7OHB - chains H and J of the 11 polymer chains in the assembly; structure by electron microscopy, 3.40 A resolution.

Chain H:
Protein: Histone H2B 1.1
From: Xenopus laevis
UniProt: P02281 (H2B11_XENLA); residues 1-122 here correspond to UniProt positions 5-126 (UniProt number = residue number + 4)
Sequence (122 residues; each row starts with the number of its first residue):
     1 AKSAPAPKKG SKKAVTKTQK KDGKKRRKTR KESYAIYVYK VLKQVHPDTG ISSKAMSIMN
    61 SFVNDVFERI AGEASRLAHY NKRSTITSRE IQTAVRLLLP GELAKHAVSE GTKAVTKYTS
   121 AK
Not modelled in the structure: 1-26, 122
Differences from the reference sequence: conflict Thr29 (Ser33 in P02281)

Chain J:
Molecule: 145-nt DNA strand
From: synthetic construct
Sequence (145 nucleotides; each row starts with the number of its first residue; numbers below 1 keep their minus sign (DA-72 is residue -72)):
   -72 ATCGATGTAT ATATCTGACA CGTGCCTGGA GACTAGGGAG TAATCCCCTT GGCGGTTAAA
   -12 ACGCGGGGGA CAGCGCGTAC GTGCGTTTAA GCGGTGCTAG AGCTGTCTAC GACCAATTGA
    48 GCGGCCTCGG CACCGGGATT CTGAT

How chain H and chain J interact:
Residue-residue contacts (16):
  Arg27(H) - DG-49(J)  base contact
  Thr29(H) - DC30(J)  hydrogen bond to the phosphate
  Arg30(H) - DC-48(J)  hydrogen bond to the base
  Arg30(H) - DC-47(J)  hydrogen bond to the sugar
  Arg30(H) - DT-46(J)  sugar contact
  Glu32(H) - DG-44(J)  phosphate contact
  Tyr39(H) - DA-53(J)  hydrogen bond to the phosphate
  Tyr39(H) - DC-52(J)  phosphate contact
  Gly50(H) - DA-53(J)  phosphate contact
  Ile51(H) - DC-54(J)  sugar contact
  Ile51(H) - DA-53(J)  hydrogen bond to the phosphate
  Ser52(H) - DC-54(J)  phosphate contact
  Ser53(H) - DC-54(J)  hydrogen bond to the phosphate
  Arg83(H) - DA-34(J)  phosphate contact
  Ser84(H) - DA-34(J)  hydrogen bond to the phosphate
  Thr85(H) - DA-34(J)  hydrogen bond to the phosphate
Also at the interface, not in a pair above, chain H (14 interface residues in all): Lys43, Lys82
Also at the interface, not in a pair above, chain J (13 interface residues in all): DG-45, DG-35, DG-33

Summary:
14 residues of chain H and 13 residues of chain J are in contact, with 8 hydrogen bonds. Polar pairs include
Arg30(H)-DC-48(J), Arg30(H)-DC-47(J) and Thr29(H)-DC30(J).
Here chain H is Histone H2B 1.1 (Xenopus laevis) and chain J is a 145-nt DNA strand (synthetic construct).
Entry 7OHB (TBP-nucleosome complex) was determined by electron microscopy, deposited together with 7OH9, 7OHA
and 7OHC.
